3ZU4 - chain A; structure by X-ray diffraction, 2.01 A resolution.

# Chain A
Molecule: Putative reductase YPO4104/Y4119/YP_4011
Source organism: Yersinia pestis
UniProtKB: Q8Z9U1 (Y4104_YERPE); numbering as in UniProt (aligned over 1-399)
Amino-acid sequence (405 residues; each row starts with the number of its first residue; numbers below 1 keep their minus sign (Gly-5 is residue -5)):
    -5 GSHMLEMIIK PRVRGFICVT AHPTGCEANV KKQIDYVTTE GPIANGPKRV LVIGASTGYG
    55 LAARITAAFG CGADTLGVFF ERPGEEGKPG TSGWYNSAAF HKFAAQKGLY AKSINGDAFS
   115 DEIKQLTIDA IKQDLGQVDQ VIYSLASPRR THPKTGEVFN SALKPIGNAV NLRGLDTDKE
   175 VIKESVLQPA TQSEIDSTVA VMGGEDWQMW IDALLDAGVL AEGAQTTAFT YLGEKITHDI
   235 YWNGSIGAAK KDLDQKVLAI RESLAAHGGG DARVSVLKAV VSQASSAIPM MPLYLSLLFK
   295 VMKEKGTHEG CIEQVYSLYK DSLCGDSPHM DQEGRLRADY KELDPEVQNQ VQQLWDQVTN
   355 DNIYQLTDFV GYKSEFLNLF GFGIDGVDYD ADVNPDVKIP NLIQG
Unresolved in the structure: -5
Sequence notes: expression tag (-5 to 0); variant Ser276 (Thr in Q8Z9U1)
Bound ions: Na+: Thr51, Ser138 (together with NADH)
Small-molecule neighbours:
  - NADH (NAI; 1,4-dihydronicotinamide adenine dinucleotide): Gly48, Ala49, Ser50, Thr51, Gly52, Tyr53, Val72, Phe73, Phe74, Glu75, Gly110, Asp111, Ala112, Phe113, Ser138, Leu139, Ala140, Ser141, Met196, Phe223, Thr224, Tyr225, Tyr235, Lys244, Leu271, Lys272, Ala273, Val274, Ser276, Gln277
  - 1-(2-chlorobenzyl)-4-hexylpyridin-2(1h)-one (ZU4): Ala140, Ser141, Leu157, Met196, Tyr225, Thr231, Tyr235, Ile240, Lys244, Ala273, Met284, Met285, Tyr288

# In short
Bound to chain A: NADH and 1-(2-chlorobenzyl)-4-hexylpyridin-2(1h)-one. Thr51 and Ser138 coordinate Na+.
Chain A is Putative reductase YPO4104/Y4119/YP_4011 (Yersinia pestis); the structure, Structure of the
enoyl-ACP reductase FabV from Yersinia pestis with the cofactor NADH and the 2-pyridone ..., was determined by
X-ray diffraction (same publication as 3ZU3 and 3ZU5).
